PDB entry 6WIH | X-ray diffraction, 1.90 A resolution | chains A and B of the 4 polymer chains in the assembly

# Chain A
Molecule: Cysteine desulfurase, mitochondrial
From: Homo sapiens
Notes: EC 2.8.1.7
UniProt: Q9Y697 (NFS1_HUMAN); residue numbers follow UniProt; this construct covers 56-457
Chain sequence (406 residues; each row starts with the number of its first residue):
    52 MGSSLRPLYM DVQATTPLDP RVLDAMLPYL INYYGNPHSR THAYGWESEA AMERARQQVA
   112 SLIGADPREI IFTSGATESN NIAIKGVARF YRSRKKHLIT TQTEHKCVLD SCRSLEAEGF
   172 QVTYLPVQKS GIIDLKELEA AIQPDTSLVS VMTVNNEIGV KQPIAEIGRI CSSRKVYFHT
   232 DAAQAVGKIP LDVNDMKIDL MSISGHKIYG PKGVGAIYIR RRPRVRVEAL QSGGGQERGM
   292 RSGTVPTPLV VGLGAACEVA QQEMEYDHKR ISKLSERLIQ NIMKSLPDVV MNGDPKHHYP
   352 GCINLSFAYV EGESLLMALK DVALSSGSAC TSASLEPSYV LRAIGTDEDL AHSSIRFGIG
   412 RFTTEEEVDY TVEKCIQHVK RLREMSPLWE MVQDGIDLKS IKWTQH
Not modelled in the structure: 52-54, 456-457
Construct notes: initiating methionine (52); expression tag (53-55)
Small-molecule neighbours:
  - 2,5,8,11,14,17-hexaoxanonadecan-19-ol (P15): Met-334, Leu-337, Pro-338, Asp-339, Val-340, Val-341, Ala-359, Tyr-360, Asp-400, Leu-401, Leu-449
  - pyridoxal phosphate (PLP): Gly-126, Ala-127, Thr-128, Asn-131, His-156, Cys-158, Met-203, Asn-207, Asp-232, Ala-234, Gln-235, Ser-255, His-257, Lys-258

# Chain B
Molecule: LYR motif-containing protein 4
From: Homo sapiens
UniProt: Q9HD34 (LYRM4_HUMAN); numbering as in UniProt (aligned over 1-91)
Chain sequence (91 residues; numbered 1 to 91; the number before each row is that of its first residue):
     1 MAASSRAQVL ALYRAMLRES KRFSAYNYRT YAVRRIRDAF RENKNVKDPV EIQTLVNKAK
    61 RDLGVIRRQV HIGQLYSTDK LIIENRDMPR T
Not modelled in the structure: 1, 86-91
Construct notes: variant Ala-11 (Ser in Q9HD34)
Small-molecule neighbours:
  - S-dodecanoyl-4'-phosphopantetheine (8Q1; S-[2-({N-[(2R)-2-hydroxy-3,3-dimethyl-4-(phosphonooxy)butanoyl]-beta-alanyl}amino)ethyl] dodecanethioate): Arg-6, Val-9, Leu-10, Met-16, Tyr-31, Arg-35, Ile-36, Ala-39, Phe-40, Asn-43, Lys-44, Val-46, Ile-52, Leu-55, Val-56, Ala-59, Asp-62, Ile-66
  - EDT ({[-(bis-carboxymethyl-amino)-ethyl]-carboxymethyl-amino}-acetic acid): Lys-21, Tyr-26, Arg-29, Thr-30, Val-33, Lys-80, Ile-83, Glu-84

# Interface between chain A and chain B
Contacting residue pairs (46; chain A residue first):
  Ser-55(A) / Asp-79(B)
  Leu-56(A) / Lys-80(B)
  Leu-56(A) / Ile-82(B)  hydrophobic
  Leu-56(A) / Asn-85(B)
  Arg-57(A) / Thr-78(B)
  Arg-57(A) / Asp-79(B)
  Arg-57(A) / Lys-80(B)  hydrogen bond (backbone-backbone)
  Arg-57(A) / Leu-81(B)
  Arg-57(A) / Ile-82(B)  hydrogen bond (backbone-backbone)
  Pro-58(A) / Leu-81(B)
  Leu-59(A) / Ile-82(B)  hydrophobic
  Leu-59(A) / Ile-83(B)  hydrophobic
  Leu-69(A) / Tyr-28(B)  hydrogen bond (backbone-side chain)
  Pro-71(A) / Tyr-28(B)  hydrophobic
  Pro-71(A) / Gln-69(B)
  Arg-72(A) / Tyr-31(B)  hydrogen bond
  Arg-72(A) / Val-65(B)
  Leu-74(A) / Gln-69(B)
  Leu-74(A) / Ile-72(B)  hydrophobic
  Asp-75(A) / Val-65(B)
  Asp-75(A) / Arg-68(B)  salt bridge
  Asp-75(A) / Gln-69(B)  hydrogen bond
  Leu-78(A) / Ile-72(B)  hydrophobic
  Glu-314(A) / Tyr-31(B)
  Glu-314(A) / Arg-35(B)  salt bridge
  Tyr-317(A) / Arg-34(B)
  Tyr-317(A) / Arg-35(B)
  Tyr-317(A) / Asp-38(B)  hydrogen bond
  Arg-321(A) / Arg-34(B)
  Asp-372(A) / Ile-82(B)
  Arg-412(A) / Tyr-31(B)
  Arg-412(A) / Arg-34(B)  hydrogen bond (backbone-side chain)
  Phe-413(A) / Asn-27(B)  hydrogen bond (backbone-side chain)
  Phe-413(A) / Tyr-31(B)  hydrophobic
  Thr-414(A) / Arg-34(B)
  Thr-415(A) / Tyr-26(B)  hydrogen bond
  Thr-415(A) / Thr-30(B)
  Thr-415(A) / Arg-34(B)
  Glu-417(A) / Tyr-26(B)  hydrogen bond
  Glu-417(A) / Ile-83(B)
  Glu-418(A) / Tyr-26(B)
  Glu-418(A) / Asn-27(B)  hydrogen bond
  Glu-418(A) / Leu-81(B)
  Glu-418(A) / Ile-83(B)
  Tyr-421(A) / Ile-82(B)
  Tyr-421(A) / Ile-83(B)  hydrophobic
Other interface residues (no listed pair), chain A (23 interface residues in all): Pro-68
Other interface residues (no listed pair), chain B (20 interface residues in all): Phe-23

# In short
Chain A and chain B form an interface of 23 and 20 residues respectively; the contacts include 11 hydrogen
bonds and 2 salt bridges. Among the polar pairs are Asp-75(A)/Arg-68(B), Glu-314(A)/Arg-35(B) and
Leu-69(A)/Tyr-28(B). Bound to chain A: pyridoxal phosphate and 2,5,8,11,14,17-hexaoxanonadecan-19-ol.
Chain A is Cysteine desulfurase, mitochondrial and chain B is LYR motif-containing protein 4, both from Homo
sapiens; the structure, N-terminal mutation of ISCU2 (L35H36) traps Nfs1 Cys loop in the active site of ISCU2
without ..., was determined by X-ray diffraction.
